PDB entry 6SSA | X-ray diffraction, 2.11 A resolution | chains A and B of the 3 polymer chains in the assembly

[Chain A]
Protein: HLA class I histocompatibility antigen, A-2 alpha chain
From: Homo sapiens
UniProtKB: P01892 (1A02_HUMAN); residues 1-276 here correspond to UniProt positions 25-300 (UniProt number = residue number + 24)
Sequence (276 residues; numbered 1 to 276; the number before each row is that of its first residue):
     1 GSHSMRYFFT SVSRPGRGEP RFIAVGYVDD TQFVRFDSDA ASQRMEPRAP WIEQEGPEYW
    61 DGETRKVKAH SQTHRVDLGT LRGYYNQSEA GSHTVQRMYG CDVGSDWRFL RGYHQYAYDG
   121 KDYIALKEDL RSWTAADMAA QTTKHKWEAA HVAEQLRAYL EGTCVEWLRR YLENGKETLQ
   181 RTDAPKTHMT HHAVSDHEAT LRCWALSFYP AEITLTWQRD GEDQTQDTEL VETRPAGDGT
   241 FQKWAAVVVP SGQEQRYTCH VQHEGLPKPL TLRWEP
Disulfides: C101-C164, C203-C259

[Chain B]
Protein: Beta-2-microglobulin
From: Homo sapiens
UniProtKB: P61769 (B2MG_HUMAN); residues 1-99 here correspond to UniProt positions 21-119 (UniProt number = residue number + 20)
Sequence (100 residues; each row starts with the number of its first residue; numbering starts at 0):
     0 MIQRTPKIQV YSRHPAENGK SNFLNCYVSG FHPSDIEVDL LKNGERIEKV EHSDLSFSKD
    60 WSFYLLYYTE FTPTEKDEYA CRVNHVTLSQ PKIVKWDRDM
Sequence notes: initiating methionine (0)
UniProt features mapped onto this chain:
  - modified residue: Q2 (Pyrrolidone carboxylic acid)
  - glycosylation: I1 (N-linked (Glc) (glycation) isoleucine), K19 (N-linked (Glc) (glycation) lysine), K41 (N-linked (Glc) (glycation) lysine), K48 (N-linked (Glc) (glycation) lysine), K58 (N-linked (Glc) (glycation) lysine), K91 (N-linked (Glc) (glycation) lysine), K94 (N-linked (Glc) (glycation) lysine)
Disulfides: C25-C80

[Interface between chain A and chain B]
Pairs across the interface - 53 pairs, chain A then chain B:
  F8(A) with S55(B); F56(B)
  F9(A) with F56(B)
  T10(A) with F56(B); F62(B)
  V12(A) with S33(B)
  I23(A) with L54(B), hydrophobic
  V25(A) with D53(B); L54(B); S55(B)
  Y27(A) with S55(B); Y63(B)
  Q32(A) with D53(B), hydrogen bond
  R35(A) with D53(B), salt bridge
  R48(A) with D53(B), salt bridge
  S92(A) with M0(B)
  H93(A) with M0(B)
  Q96(A) with H31(B); F56(B); W60(B), hydrogen bond (side chain-backbone); F62(B)
  R97(A) with F56(B)
  Q115(A) with W60(B)
  Y116(A) with W60(B)
  A117(A) with W60(B), hydrophobic
  D119(A) with M0(B); I1(B); H31(B)
  G120(A) with I1(B); H31(B); W60(B)
  D122(A) with W60(B), hydrogen bond
  R202(A) with M99(B), hydrogen bond
  W204(A) with D98(B); M99(B)
  V231(A) with Q8(B)
  E232(A) with K6(B), salt bridge; Q8(B), hydrogen bond (backbone-side chain); S28(B), hydrogen bond
  T233(A) with Y26(B)
  R234(A) with Q8(B), hydrogen bond; Y10(B); M99(B), hydrogen bond (side chain-backbone)
  P235(A) with Y10(B), hydrogen bond (backbone-side chain); Y26(B)
  A236(A) with R12(B), hydrogen bond (backbone-side chain); N24(B), hydrogen bond (backbone-side chain)
  G237(A) with R12(B)
  D238(A) with R12(B)
  Q242(A) with Y10(B); S11(B); R12(B), hydrogen bond (side chain-backbone)
  W244(A) with M99(B), hydrophobic
Interface residues without a listed pair, chain A (36 interface residues in all): Q87, T94, M98, K121
Interface residues without a listed pair, chain B (25 interface residues in all): H13, P32, D59, L65

[In short]
36 residues of chain A face 25 of chain B across their interface, with 12 hydrogen bonds and 3 salt bridges.
Among the polar pairs are R35(A)-D53(B), R48(A)-D53(B) and E232(A)-K6(B).
Chain A is HLA class I histocompatibility antigen, A-2 alpha chain and chain B is Beta-2-microglobulin, both
from Homo sapiens; the structure, Human Leukocyte Antigen Class I A02 Carrying LLWNGPMQV, was determined by
X-ray diffraction (same publication as 6SS7, 6SS8 and 6SS9).
